PDB entry 8YAJ | electron microscopy, 3.20 A resolution | chains B and D of the 6 polymer chains in the assembly

== Chain B ==
Name: Tubulin alpha-3 chain
Source organism: Caenorhabditis elegans
Notes: EC 3.6.5.-
UniProt: P91910 (TBA3_CAEEL); residues 1-450 here = UniProt positions 1-450
Chain sequence (450 residues; row label = number of the first residue in the row):
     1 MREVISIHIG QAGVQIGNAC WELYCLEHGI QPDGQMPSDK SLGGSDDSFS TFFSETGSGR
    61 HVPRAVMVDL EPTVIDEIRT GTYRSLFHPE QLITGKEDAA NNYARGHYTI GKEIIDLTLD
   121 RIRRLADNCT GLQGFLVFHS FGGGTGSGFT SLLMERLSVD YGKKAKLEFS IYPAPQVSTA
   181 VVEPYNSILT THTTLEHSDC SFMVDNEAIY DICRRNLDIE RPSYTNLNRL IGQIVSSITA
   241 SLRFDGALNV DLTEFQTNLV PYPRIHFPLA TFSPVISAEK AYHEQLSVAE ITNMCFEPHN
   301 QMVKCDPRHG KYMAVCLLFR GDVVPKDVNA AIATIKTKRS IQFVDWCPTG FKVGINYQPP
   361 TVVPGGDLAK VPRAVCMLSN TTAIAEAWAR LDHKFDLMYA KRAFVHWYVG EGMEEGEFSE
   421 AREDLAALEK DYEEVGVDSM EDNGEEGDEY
Not modelled in the structure: 440-450
Small-molecule neighbours: GTP (guanosine-5'-triphosphate): Gly10, Gln11, Ala12, Gln15, Ile16, Asp69, Glu71, Asp98, Ala99, Ala100, Asn101, Ser140, Gly143, Gly144, Thr145, Gly146, Ile171, Thr179, Glu183, Asn206, Tyr224, Leu227, Asn228, Ile231

== Chain D ==
Name: Tubulin beta-1 chain
Source organism: Caenorhabditis elegans
UniProt: P12456 (TBB1_CAEEL); numbering as in UniProt (aligned over 1-441)
Chain sequence (441 residues; numbered 1 to 441; the number before each row is that of its first residue):
     1 MREIVHIQAG QCGNQIGSKF WEVISDEHGI DPSGQYVGDS DLQLERINVY YNEAGSNKYV
    61 PRAVLVDLEP GTMDSVRSGP FGQLFRPDNY VFGQSGAGNN WAKGHYTEGA ELVDNVLDVV
   121 RKEAESTDCL QGFQLTHSLG GGTGSGMGTL LISKIREEYP DRIMNTFSVV PSPKVSDTVV
   181 EPYNATLSVH QLVENTDSTF CIDNEALYDI CFRTLKLTTP TYGDLNHLVS ATMSGVTTCL
   241 RFPGQLNADL RKLAVNMVPF PRLHFFMPGF APLTSRSNQQ YRAITVPELT QQCFDAKNMM
   301 AACDPRHGRY LTAAAIFRGR MSMKEVDEQM LNIQNKNSSY FVDWIPNNVK TAVCDIPPRG
   361 LKMSATFIGN STAIQELFKR ISEQFTAMFR RKAFLHWYTG EGMDEMEFTE AESNMNDLVS
   421 EYQQYQEAAA DEDAAEAFDG E
Not modelled in the structure: 428-441
Small-molecule neighbours: phosphomethylphosphonic acid guanylate ester (G2P): Gly10, Gln11, Cys12, Gln15, Asp67, Gly96, Ala97, Gly98, Asn99, Ser138, Gly140, Gly141, Gly142, Thr143, Gly144, Ser145, Val169, Asp177, Asn204, Leu207, Tyr222, Leu225, Asn226

== Chain B / chain D interface ==
Contacting residue pairs - 59 pairs, chain B then chain D:
  Ala247(B) - Tyr222(D)  hydrophobic
  Leu248(B) - Gln11(D)
  Leu248(B) - Tyr222(D)
  Thr253(B) - Gly98(D)
  Thr253(B) - Lys103(D)
  Glu254(B) - Gly98(D)
  Glu254(B) - Asn99(D)
  Gln256(B) - Trp397(D)  hydrogen bond (backbone-side chain)
  Thr257(B) - Gly98(D)  hydrogen bond (side chain-backbone)
  Thr257(B) - Phe394(D)
  Thr257(B) - Trp397(D)
  Asn258(B) - Asn99(D)  hydrogen bond
  Asn258(B) - Thr178(D)
  Asn258(B) - Val179(D)  hydrogen bond (side chain-backbone)
  Asn258(B) - Phe394(D)
  Val260(B) - Phe394(D)
  Val260(B) - His396(D)
  Val260(B) - Trp397(D)  hydrogen bond (backbone-side chain)
  Pro261(B) - Phe394(D)  hydrogen bond (backbone-backbone)
  Pro261(B) - His396(D)  hydrogen bond (backbone-side chain)
  Tyr262(B) - Arg391(D)  hydrogen bond (side chain-backbone)
  Tyr262(B) - Lys392(D)
  Tyr262(B) - Ala393(D)
  Tyr262(B) - His396(D)
  Pro263(B) - His396(D)
  Val324(B) - Pro220(D)
  Val324(B) - Thr221(D)
  Pro325(B) - Tyr208(D)
  Pro325(B) - Tyr222(D)  hydrophobic
  Lys326(B) - Phe212(D)
  Lys326(B) - Thr219(D)
  Lys326(B) - Pro220(D)
  Asn329(B) - Val175(D)
  Asn329(B) - Asp177(D)  hydrogen bond
  Asn329(B) - Tyr208(D)
  Lys336(B) - Pro173(D)  hydrogen bond (side chain-backbone)
  Trp346(B) - Ala387(D)
  Trp346(B) - Met388(D)
  Trp346(B) - Arg391(D)
  Trp346(B) - Ala393(D)  hydrophobic
  Pro348(B) - Gln384(D)
  Pro348(B) - Ala387(D)  hydrophobic
  Pro348(B) - Met388(D)
  Thr349(B) - Ser176(D)  hydrogen bond
  Thr349(B) - Thr178(D)  hydrogen bond (side chain-backbone)
  Thr349(B) - Val179(D)
  Thr349(B) - Gln384(D)
  Thr349(B) - Met388(D)
  Phe351(B) - Asp177(D)
  Phe351(B) - Thr178(D)
  Phe351(B) - Val179(D)
  Lys352(B) - Asn99(D)  hydrogen bond
  Lys352(B) - Asp177(D)
  Lys352(B) - Thr178(D)
  Lys352(B) - Val179(D)
  Val353(B) - Asp177(D)  hydrogen bond (backbone-backbone)
  Glu434(B) - Arg391(D)
  Val435(B) - Arg391(D)  hydrogen bond (backbone-side chain)
  Ser439(B) - Arg390(D)  hydrogen bond
Also at the interface, not in a pair above, chain B (36 interface residues in all): Met1, Gln133, Gly246, Asn249, Asp251, Leu259, Ala314, Asp345, Cys347, Gly350, Val437
Also at the interface, not in a pair above, chain D (34 interface residues in all): Glu69, Pro70, Ser95, Gly96, Val180, Glu181, Pro182, Leu395

== In short ==
The interface between chain B and chain D involves 36 residues on one side and 34 on the other, with 16
hydrogen bonds. Among the polar pairs are Gln256(B)-Trp397(D), Thr257(B)-Gly98(D) and Asn258(B)-Asn99(D).
Bound to chain B: GTP. Ligands of chain D: phosphomethylphosphonic acid guanylate ester.
Here chain B is Tubulin alpha-3 chain and chain D is Tubulin beta-1 chain, both from Caenorhabditis elegans.
Entry 8YAJ (ATAT-2 bound MEC-12/MEC-7 microtubule without acetyl-CoA) was determined by electron microscopy
together with 8Y9F, 8YAL and 8YAR from the same study.
